PDB entry 8VN8 | X-ray diffraction, 1.60 A resolution | chains A and B of the 4 polymer chains in the assembly

Chain A:
Molecule: Intron-encoded endonuclease I-PpoI
From: Physarum polycephalum
Notes: EC 3.1.-.-
UniProtKB: Q94702 (PPO1_PHYPO); numbering as in UniProt (aligned over 2-163)
Sequence (162 residues; each row starts with the number of its first residue):
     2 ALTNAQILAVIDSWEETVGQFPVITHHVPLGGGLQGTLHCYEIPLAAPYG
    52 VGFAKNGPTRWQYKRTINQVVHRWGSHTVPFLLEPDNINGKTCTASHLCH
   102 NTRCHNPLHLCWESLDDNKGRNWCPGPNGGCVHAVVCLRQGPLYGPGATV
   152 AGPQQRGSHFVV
Bound ions: Zn2+ site 1: Cys-41, Cys-100, Cys-105, His-110; Mg2+: Asn-119 (shared with 2 residues of chain D); Na+: Asn-119 (shared with 2 residues of chain D); Zn2+ site 2: Cys-125, Cys-132, His-134, Cys-138
From the paper describing this entry:
  - catalytic residues: His-98
  - mutagenesis - H78A/H98A, H98A: decreased catalytic activity
  - mutagenesis - H78A: unchanged catalytic activity
  - binding site for the 21-nt DNA strand: Arg-61, Gln-63, Leu-116
  - binding site for the 21-nt DNA strand: Lys-65, Thr-67

Chain B:
Molecule: Intron-encoded endonuclease I-PpoI
From: Physarum polycephalum
Notes: EC 3.1.-.-
UniProtKB: Q94702 (PPO1_PHYPO); residues 202-363 here correspond to UniProt positions 2-163 (UniProt number = residue number - 200)
Sequence (162 residues; row label = number of the first residue in the row):
   202 ALTNAQILAVIDSWEETVGQFPVITHHVPLGGGLQGTLHCYEIPLAAPYG
   252 VGFAKNGPTRWQYKRTINQVVHRWGSHTVPFLLEPDNINGKTCTASHLCH
   302 NTRCHNPLHLCWESLDDNKGRNWCPGPNGGCVHAVVCLRQGPLYGPGATV
   352 AGPQQRGSHFVV
Bound ions: Zn2+ site 1: Cys-241, Cys-300, Cys-305, His-310; Mg2+: Asn-319 (shared with 2 residues of chain C); Na+: Asn-319 (shared with 2 residues of chain C); Zn2+ site 2: Cys-325, Cys-332, His-334, Cys-338

Interface between chain A and chain B:
Contacting residue pairs - 121 pairs, chain A then chain B:
  Leu-9(A) / Arg-357(B)
  Ile-12(A) / Arg-357(B)
  Asp-13(A) / Arg-357(B)  salt bridge
  Glu-16(A) / Gln-356(B)
  Glu-16(A) / Arg-357(B)  hydrogen bond (side chain-backbone)
  Glu-16(A) / Gly-358(B)  hydrogen bond (side chain-backbone)
  Glu-16(A) / His-360(B)
  Glu-16(A) / Phe-361(B)
  Val-19(A) / Phe-361(B)  hydrophobic
  Gly-20(A) / Phe-361(B)
  Leu-39(A) / Val-363(B)
  His-40(A) / Val-362(B)
  His-40(A) / Val-363(B)  hydrogen bond (side chain-backbone)
  Tyr-42(A) / His-360(B)  hydrogen bond (side chain-backbone)
  Tyr-42(A) / Phe-361(B)
  Tyr-42(A) / Val-362(B)
  Phe-82(A) / Ala-352(B)  hydrophobic
  Phe-82(A) / Gly-353(B)
  Glu-85(A) / Ala-352(B)
  Pro-86(A) / Val-351(B)
  Ile-89(A) / Ala-349(B)
  Ile-89(A) / Val-351(B)  hydrophobic
  Asn-90(A) / Ala-349(B)
  Cys-94(A) / Val-351(B)  hydrophobic
  Leu-99(A) / Pro-354(B)  hydrophobic
  Asn-107(A) / Phe-361(B)
  Asn-107(A) / Val-362(B)  hydrogen bond (side chain-backbone)
  Pro-108(A) / Pro-354(B)
  Pro-108(A) / Gln-355(B)  hydrogen bond (backbone-backbone)
  Pro-108(A) / Phe-361(B)
  Leu-109(A) / Pro-354(B)
  Leu-109(A) / Gln-355(B)
  Leu-109(A) / Gln-356(B)
  Leu-109(A) / Phe-361(B)
  Leu-109(A) / Val-362(B)
  Leu-109(A) / Val-363(B)
  His-110(A) / Val-363(B)  hydrogen bond (side chain-backbone)
  Leu-111(A) / Gly-353(B)
  Leu-111(A) / Pro-354(B)
  Cys-112(A) / Thr-350(B)
  Cys-112(A) / Ala-352(B)
  Trp-113(A) / Thr-350(B)
  Trp-113(A) / Val-351(B)  hydrogen bond (backbone-backbone)
  Trp-113(A) / Ala-352(B)  hydrogen bond (backbone-backbone)
  Glu-114(A) / Thr-350(B)  hydrogen bond
  Asp-117(A) / Trp-324(B)  hydrogen bond (backbone-side chain)
  Asp-117(A) / Leu-344(B)
  Asp-118(A) / Gly-348(B)
  Asp-118(A) / Ala-349(B)  hydrogen bond (side chain-backbone)
  Lys-120(A) / Trp-324(B)
  Gly-121(A) / Trp-324(B)
  Arg-122(A) / Thr-350(B)  hydrogen bond
  Trp-124(A) / Asp-317(B)  hydrogen bond (side chain-backbone)
  Trp-124(A) / Lys-320(B)
  Trp-124(A) / Gly-321(B)
  Trp-124(A) / Trp-324(B)  hydrophobic
  Val-133(A) / Tyr-345(B)
  Val-133(A) / Gly-346(B)
  Val-133(A) / Pro-347(B)
  His-134(A) / Pro-347(B)
  Ala-135(A) / Pro-347(B)  hydrogen bond (backbone-backbone)
  Val-136(A) / Thr-350(B)
  Val-136(A) / Pro-354(B)
  Leu-144(A) / Asp-317(B)
  Tyr-145(A) / Val-333(B)
  Gly-146(A) / Val-333(B)
  Pro-147(A) / Val-333(B)
  Pro-147(A) / His-334(B)
  Pro-147(A) / Ala-335(B)  hydrogen bond (backbone-backbone)
  Gly-148(A) / Asp-318(B)
  Ala-149(A) / Ile-289(B)
  Ala-149(A) / Asp-318(B)  hydrogen bond (backbone-side chain)
  Thr-150(A) / Cys-312(B)
  Thr-150(A) / Trp-313(B)
  Thr-150(A) / Glu-314(B)  hydrogen bond
  Thr-150(A) / Asp-318(B)
  Thr-150(A) / Arg-322(B)  hydrogen bond
  Thr-150(A) / Val-336(B)
  Val-151(A) / Glu-285(B)
  Val-151(A) / Pro-286(B)  hydrophobic
  Val-151(A) / Ile-289(B)  hydrophobic
  Val-151(A) / Cys-294(B)  hydrophobic
  Val-151(A) / Trp-313(B)  hydrogen bond (backbone-backbone)
  Ala-152(A) / Phe-282(B)  hydrophobic
  Ala-152(A) / Glu-285(B)
  Ala-152(A) / Cys-312(B)
  Ala-152(A) / Trp-313(B)  hydrogen bond (backbone-backbone)
  Gly-153(A) / Phe-282(B)
  Gly-153(A) / Leu-311(B)
  Pro-154(A) / Leu-299(B)  hydrophobic
  Pro-154(A) / Pro-308(B)
  Pro-154(A) / Leu-309(B)
  Pro-154(A) / Leu-311(B)
  Pro-154(A) / Val-336(B)
  Gln-155(A) / Pro-308(B)  hydrogen bond (backbone-backbone)
  Gln-155(A) / Leu-309(B)
  Gln-156(A) / Glu-216(B)
  Gln-156(A) / Leu-309(B)
  Arg-157(A) / Leu-209(B)
  Arg-157(A) / Ile-212(B)
  Arg-157(A) / Asp-213(B)  salt bridge
  Arg-157(A) / Glu-216(B)  hydrogen bond (backbone-side chain)
  Gly-158(A) / Glu-216(B)  hydrogen bond (backbone-side chain)
  His-160(A) / Glu-216(B)
  His-160(A) / Glu-217(B)
  His-160(A) / Tyr-242(B)  hydrogen bond (backbone-side chain)
  Phe-161(A) / Glu-216(B)
  Phe-161(A) / Val-219(B)  hydrophobic
  Phe-161(A) / Gly-220(B)
  Phe-161(A) / Tyr-242(B)
  Phe-161(A) / Asn-307(B)
  Phe-161(A) / Pro-308(B)
  Phe-161(A) / Leu-309(B)
  Val-162(A) / His-240(B)
  Val-162(A) / Tyr-242(B)  hydrogen bond (backbone-side chain)
  Val-162(A) / Asn-307(B)  hydrogen bond (backbone-side chain)
  Val-162(A) / Leu-309(B)
  Val-163(A) / Leu-239(B)
  Val-163(A) / His-240(B)  hydrogen bond (backbone-side chain)
  Val-163(A) / Leu-309(B)
  Val-163(A) / His-310(B)  hydrogen bond (backbone-side chain)
Interface residues without a listed pair, chain A (55 interface residues in all): Glu-17, Leu-139
Interface residues without a listed pair, chain B (56 interface residues in all): Pro-281, Asn-290, Leu-339

In short:
55 residues of chain A and 56 residues of chain B are in contact; the contacts include 29 hydrogen bonds and 2
salt bridges. Among the polar pairs are Asp-13(A)/Arg-357(B), Arg-157(A)/Asp-213(B) and Glu-16(A)/Arg-357(B).
From the paper: the catalytic residue His-98(A); H78A/H98A and H98A of chain A reduce catalytic activity.
Both chains are Intron-encoded endonuclease I-PpoI (Physarum polycephalum). Entry 8VN8 (Homing endonuclease
I-PpoI-DNA complex:reaction at pH8.0 (Tris) with 500 uM Mg2+ for 40s) was determined by X-ray diffraction
together with 8VMO, 8VMP, 8VMQ, 8VMR, 8VMS, 8VMT and 35 further entries from the same study.
